Entry 8QY4 (electron microscopy, 3.06 A resolution); this record covers chains F and E of the 6 polymer chains in the assembly.

[Chain F]
Name: Interleukin-6 receptor subunit beta
From: Mus musculus
UniProtKB: Q00560 (IL6RB_MOUSE); residue numbers follow UniProt; this construct covers 1-917
Amino-acid sequence (917 residues; numbered 1 to 917; the number before each row is that of its first residue):
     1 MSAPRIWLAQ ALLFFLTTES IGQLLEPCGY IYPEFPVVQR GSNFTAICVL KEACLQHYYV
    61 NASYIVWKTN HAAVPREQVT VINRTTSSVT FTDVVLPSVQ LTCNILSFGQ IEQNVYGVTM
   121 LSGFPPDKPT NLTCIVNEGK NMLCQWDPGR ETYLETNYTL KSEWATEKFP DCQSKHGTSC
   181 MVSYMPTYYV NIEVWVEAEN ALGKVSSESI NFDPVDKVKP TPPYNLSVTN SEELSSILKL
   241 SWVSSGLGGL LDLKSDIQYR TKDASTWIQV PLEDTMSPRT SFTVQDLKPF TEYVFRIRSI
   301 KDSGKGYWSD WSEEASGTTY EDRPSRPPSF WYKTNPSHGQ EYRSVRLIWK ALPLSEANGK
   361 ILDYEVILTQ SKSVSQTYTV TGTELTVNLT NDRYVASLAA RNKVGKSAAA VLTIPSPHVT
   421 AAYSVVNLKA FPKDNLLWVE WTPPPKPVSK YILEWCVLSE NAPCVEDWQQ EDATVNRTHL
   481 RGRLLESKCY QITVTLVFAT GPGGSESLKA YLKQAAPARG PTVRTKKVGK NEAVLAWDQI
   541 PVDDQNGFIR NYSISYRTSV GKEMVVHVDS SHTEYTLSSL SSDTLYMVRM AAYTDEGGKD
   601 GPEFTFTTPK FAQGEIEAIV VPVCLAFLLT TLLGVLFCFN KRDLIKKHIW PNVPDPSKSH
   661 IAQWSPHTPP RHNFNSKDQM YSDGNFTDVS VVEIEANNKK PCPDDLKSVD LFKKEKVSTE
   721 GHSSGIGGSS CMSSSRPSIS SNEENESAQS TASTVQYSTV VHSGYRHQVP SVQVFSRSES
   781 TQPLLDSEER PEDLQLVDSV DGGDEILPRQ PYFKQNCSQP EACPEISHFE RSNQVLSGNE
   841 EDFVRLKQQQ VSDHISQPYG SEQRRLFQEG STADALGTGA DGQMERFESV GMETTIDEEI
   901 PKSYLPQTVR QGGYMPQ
Disordered / not traced: 1-24, 608-917
Cystine bridges: Cys28-Cys54, Cys48-Cys103, Cys134-Cys144, Cys172-Cys180, Cys456-Cys464
Covalent attachments: N-acetylglucosamine (NAG) linked to Asn43, Asn61, Asn83, Asn131, Asn157, Asn225
Sequence notes: engineered mutation Leu496 (Pro in Q00560)
Curated features (UniProtKB/Swiss-Prot):
  - motif: Trp308 to Ser312 (WSXWS motif), Ile649 to Ser657 (Box 1 motif)
  - modified residue (Phosphoserine): Ser659, Ser665, Ser780, Ser787, Ser827, Ser837
  - glycosylation (N-linked (GlcNAc...) asparagine): Asn43, Asn61, Asn83, Asn131, Asn157, Asn225, Asn388, Asn476, Asn551
Reported in the primary citation:
  - mutagenesis - P496L: unchanged binding to IL-11
  - mutagenesis - P496L: unchanged binding to IL-6

[Chain E]
Name: Interleukin-11 receptor subunit alpha
From: Homo sapiens
UniProtKB: Q14626 (I11RA_HUMAN); residues 1-422 here = UniProt positions 1-422
Amino-acid sequence (422 residues; row label = number of the first residue in the row):
     1 MSSSCSGLSR VLVAVATALV SASSPCPQAW GPPGVQYGQP GRSVKLCCPG VTAGDPVSWF
    61 RDGEPKLLQG PDSGLGHELV LAQADSTDEG TYICQTLDGA LGGTVTLQLG YPPARPVVSC
   121 QAADYENFSC TWSPSQISGL PTRYLTSYRK KTVLGADSQR RSPSTGPWPC PQDPLGAARC
   181 VVHGAEFWSQ YRINVTEVNP LGASTRLLDV SLQSILRPDP PQGLRVESVP GYPRRLRASW
   241 TYPASWPCQP HFLLKFRLQY RPAQHPAWST VEPAGLEEVI TDAVAGLPHA VRVSARDFLD
   301 AGTWSTWSPE AWGTPSTGTI PKEIPAWGQL HTQPEVEPQV DSPAPPRPSL QPHPRLLDHR
   361 DSVEQVAVLA SLGILSFLGL VAGALALGLW LRLRRGGKDG SPKPGFLASV IPVDRRPGAP
   421 NL
Disordered / not traced: 1-111, 155-163, 318-422
Cystine bridges: Cys120-Cys130, Cys170-Cys180
Covalent attachments: N-acetylglucosamine (NAG) linked to Asn127, Asn194
Curated features (UniProtKB/Swiss-Prot):
  - motif: Trp304 to Ser308 (WSXWS motif)
  - glycosylation (N-linked (GlcNAc...) asparagine): Asn127, Asn194
  - natural variant: Pro221 (P221R: In CRSDA), Ser245 (S245C: In CRSDA), Arg296 (R296W: In CRSDA), Ser308 (S308STWS: In CRSDA)
  - mutagenesis: Arg355 (R355E: Decreases proteolyisis by ADAM10)

[Chain F / chain E interface]
Contacting residue pairs (21; chain F residue first):
  Ser231(F) - His265(E)
  Glu233(F) - Gln264(E)
  Leu234(F) - Gln264(E)
  Leu234(F) - Leu287(E)  hydrophobic
  Ile237(F) - Val284(E)  hydrophobic
  Glu273(F) - Arg235(E)
  Asp274(F) - Arg234(E)  salt bridge
  Asp274(F) - Arg235(E)  salt bridge
  Asp274(F) - Thr281(E)  hydrogen bond (backbone-side chain)
  Arg279(F) - Tyr260(E)  hydrogen bond
  Arg279(F) - Thr281(E)  hydrogen bond
  Arg279(F) - Asp282(E)  salt bridge
  Ser281(F) - Ser269(E)
  Phe282(F) - Thr281(E)
  Phe282(F) - Asp282(E)
  Thr283(F) - Asp282(E)  hydrogen bond
  Gln285(F) - Arg234(E)
  Gln285(F) - Asp282(E)  hydrogen bond (side chain-backbone)
  Gln285(F) - Ala283(E)  hydrogen bond (side chain-backbone)
  Gln285(F) - Val284(E)
  Gln285(F) - Ala285(E)
Other interface residues (no listed pair), chain F (13 interface residues in all): Lys239, Thr280
Other interface residues (no listed pair), chain E (14 interface residues in all): Trp268, Thr270

[In short]
13 residues of chain F face 14 of chain E across their interface, with 6 hydrogen bonds and 3 salt bridges.
Among the polar pairs are Asp274(F)-Arg234(E), Asp274(F)-Arg235(E) and Arg279(F)-Asp282(E). The paper reports
that P496L of chain F leaves binding to IL-11 unchanged; P496L of chain F leaves binding to IL-6 unchanged.
Here chain F is Interleukin-6 receptor subunit beta (Mus musculus) and chain E is Interleukin-11 receptor
subunit alpha (Homo sapiens). Entry 8QY4 (Structure of interleukin 11 (gp130 P496L mutant)) was determined by
electron microscopy together with 8QY5 and 8QY6 from the same study.
